6U8V - chains A and F of the 6 polymer chains in the assembly; structure by X-ray diffraction, 3.00 A resolution.

# Chain A
Molecule: DNA (cytosine-5)-methyltransferase 3B
From: Homo sapiens
Notes: EC 2.1.1.37
Reference sequence: Q9UBC3 (DNM3B_HUMAN); residues 563-853 here = UniProt positions 563-853
Sequence (291 residues; each row starts with the number of its first residue):
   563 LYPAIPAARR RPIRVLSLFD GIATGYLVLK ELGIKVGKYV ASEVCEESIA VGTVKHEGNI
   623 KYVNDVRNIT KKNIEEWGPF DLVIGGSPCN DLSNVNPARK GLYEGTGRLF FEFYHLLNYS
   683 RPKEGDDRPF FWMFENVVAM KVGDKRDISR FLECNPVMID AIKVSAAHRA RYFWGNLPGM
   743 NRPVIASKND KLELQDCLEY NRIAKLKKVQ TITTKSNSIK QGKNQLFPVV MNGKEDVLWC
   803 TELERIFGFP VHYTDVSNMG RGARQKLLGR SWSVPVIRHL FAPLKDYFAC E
Small-molecule neighbours:
  - Mg2+ (MG): Cys-716, Asn-717, Phe-735, Gly-737, Met-742
  - S-adenosylhomocysteine (SAH): Phe-581, Asp-582, Gly-583, Ile-584, Thr-586, Ser-604, Glu-605, Val-606, Cys-607, Ser-610, Asn-626, Asp-627, Val-628, Arg-629, Gly-648, Ser-649, Pro-650, Leu-671, Arg-832, Ser-833, Trp-834
Swiss-Prot annotation at these positions:
  - active site: Cys-651
  - binding site (S-adenosyl-L-methionine): Asp-582 to Thr-586, Glu-605, Asp-627 to Arg-629, Arg-832 to Trp-834
  - cross-link: Lys-617 (Glycyl lysine isopeptide (Lys-Gly) (interchain with G-Cter in SUMO2))
  - natural variant: Ala-585 (A585T: In ICF1; A585V: In ICF1), Ala-603 (A603T: In ICF1), Val-606 (V606A: In ICF1), Gly-663 (G663S: In ICF1), Leu-664 (L664P: In ICF1), Pro-691 (P691L: In FSHD4), Val-699 (V699G: In ICF1), Val-726 (V726G: In ICF1), Ala-766 (A766P: In ICF1), Glu-806 (E806ESTP: In ICF1), His-814 (H814R: In ICF1), Asp-817 (D817G: In ICF1), 3 further natural variant entries in UniProt
What the authors report for this chain:
  - conformationally variable residues (side-chain flip): Lys-777
  - binding site for CpGpT DNA (chain F): Asn-779
  - mutagenesis - S655A, V657G, N658S, P659A, T775A, T776A, K782A, R823P: decreased catalytic activity
  - disease-associated variants - N658S, R823P: decreased catalytic activity
  - mutagenesis - N656I (2.6- and 1.4-fold): decreased catalytic activity on CpA/CpG
  - specificity-determining residues: Asn-656, Lys-777, Asn-779, Gly-822, Gly-824, Lys-828
  - mutagenesis - K777A: increased catalytic activity on CGT
  - mutagenesis - K777A: increased catalytic activity on CGA
  - mutagenesis - N779A: decreased catalytic activity on CGA
  - mutagenesis - N779A: unchanged catalytic activity on CGT

# Chain F
Molecule: CpGpT DNA
Sequence (25 nucleotides; row label = number of the first residue in the row):
   422 GCATGXGTTC TAATTAGAAC GCATG
Modified positions: PYO (1-(beta-D-ribofuranosyl)-pyrimidin-2-one-5'-phosphate) at position 427

# Chain A / chain F interface
Contacting residue pairs - 36 pairs, chain A then chain F:
  Ser-649(A) / PYO_427(F)  base contact
  Pro-650(A) / PYO_427(F)  base contact
  Cys-651(A) / PYO_427(F)  base contact
  Asn-652(A) / DG428(F)  phosphate contact
  Asn-652(A) / DT429(F)  hydrogen bond to the phosphate
  Ser-655(A) / DG426(F)  phosphate contact
  Ser-655(A) / PYO_427(F)  hydrogen bond to the phosphate
  Asn-656(A) / DG426(F)  base contact
  Val-657(A) / DG426(F)  sugar contact
  Val-657(A) / PYO_427(F)  sugar contact
  Val-657(A) / DG428(F)  sugar contact
  Asn-658(A) / DG428(F)  sugar contact
  Asn-658(A) / DT429(F)  sugar contact
  Pro-659(A) / DG428(F)  base contact
  Glu-697(A) / PYO_427(F)  base contact
  Asn-698(A) / PYO_427(F)  base contact
  Val-699(A) / PYO_427(F)  phosphate contact
  His-730(A) / DG426(F)  phosphate contact
  Arg-731(A) / PYO_427(F)  hydrogen bond to the sugar
  Arg-733(A) / PYO_427(F)  salt bridge to the phosphate
  Gln-772(A) / DG426(F)  phosphate contact
  Thr-773(A) / DG426(F)  hydrogen bond to the phosphate
  Thr-773(A) / PYO_427(F)  phosphate contact
  Thr-775(A) / PYO_427(F)  phosphate contact
  Thr-775(A) / DG428(F)  phosphate contact
  Thr-776(A) / PYO_427(F)  sugar contact
  Thr-776(A) / DG428(F)  hydrogen bond to the phosphate
  Lys-777(A) / DT429(F)  base contact
  Lys-777(A) / DT430(F)  base contact
  Asn-779(A) / DG428(F)  hydrogen bond to the base
  Gly-784(A) / DT425(F)  phosphate contact
  Lys-785(A) / DA424(F)  phosphate contact
  Lys-785(A) / DT425(F)  hydrogen bond to the phosphate
  Gly-831(A) / PYO_427(F)  hydrogen bond to the sugar
  Arg-832(A) / PYO_427(F)  hydrogen bond to the sugar
  Ser-833(A) / PYO_427(F)  base contact
Interface residues without a listed pair, chain A (27 interface residues in all): Ala-701

# In short
27 residues of chain A and 7 residues of chain F are in contact, with 9 hydrogen bonds and 1 salt bridge.
Polar contacts include Asn-779(A)/DG428(F), Arg-731(A)/PYO_427(F) and Gly-831(A)/PYO_427(F). From the paper: a
binding site for CpGpT DNA (chain F) at Asn-779(A); S655A, V657G and N658S of chain A, among others, reduce
catalytic activity; 11 substitutions were tested in all.
Here chain A is DNA (cytosine-5)-methyltransferase 3B (Homo sapiens) and chain F is CpGpT DNA. Entry 6U8V
(Crystal structure of DNMT3B-DNMT3L in complex with CpGpT DNA) was determined by X-ray diffraction together
with 6U8P, 6U8W and 6U8X from the same study.
